1ASN - chains A and B; structure by X-ray diffraction, 2.50 A resolution.

[Chain A (and B)]
Name: Aspartate aminotransferase
Organism: Escherichia coli
Notes: EC 2.6.1.1; chain B of this document is another copy of the same molecule, construct and numbering; everything in this record applies to it too
Reference sequence: P00509 (AAT_ECOLI); the construct has insertions or renumbered stretches relative to UniProt, so the offset changes along the chain: 5-64 = UniProt 1-60; 66-126 = UniProt 61-121; 133-152 = UniProt 123-142; 154-231 = UniProt 143-220; 2 more segments
Amino-acid sequence (396 residues; each row starts with the number of its first residue; note: 9 numbers in that range are skipped by the numbering (no residue carries them; nothing is unmodelled there)):
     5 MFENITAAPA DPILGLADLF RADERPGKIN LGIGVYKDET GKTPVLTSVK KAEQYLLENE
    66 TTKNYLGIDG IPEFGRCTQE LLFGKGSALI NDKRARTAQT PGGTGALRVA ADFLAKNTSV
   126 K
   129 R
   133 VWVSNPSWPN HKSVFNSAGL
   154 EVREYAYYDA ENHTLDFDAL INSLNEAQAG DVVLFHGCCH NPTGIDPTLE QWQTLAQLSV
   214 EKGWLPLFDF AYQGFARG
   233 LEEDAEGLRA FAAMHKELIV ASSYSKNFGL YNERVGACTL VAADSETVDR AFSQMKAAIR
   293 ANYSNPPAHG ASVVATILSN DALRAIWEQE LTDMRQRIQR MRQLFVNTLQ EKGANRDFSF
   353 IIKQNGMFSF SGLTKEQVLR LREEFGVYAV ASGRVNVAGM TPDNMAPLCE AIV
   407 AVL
Glycans and other covalent adducts: pyridoxal phosphate (PLP) linked to Lys258
Ligand contacts: pyridoxal phosphate (PLP): Gly107, Gly108, Thr109, Leu112, Trp140, His143, His189, Asn194, Asp222, Ala224, Tyr225, Ser255, Ser257, Arg266
Swiss-Prot annotation at these positions:
  - binding site (L-aspartate): Gly38, Trp140, Asn194, Arg386
  - modified residue: Lys258 (N6-(pyridoxal phosphate)lysine)

[Chain A / chain B interface]
Residue-residue contacts (141):
  Met5(A) - Thr123(B)
  Met5(A) - Gly183(B)
  Met5(A) - Glu249(B)  hydrogen bond (backbone-side chain)
  Phe6(A) - Phe118(B)  hydrophobic
  Phe6(A) - Glu249(B)  hydrogen bond (backbone-side chain)
  Phe6(A) - Leu272(B)  hydrophobic
  Phe6(A) - Val273(B)
  Phe6(A) - Thr279(B)
  Glu7(A) - Arg282(B)
  Ile9(A) - Phe118(B)  hydrophobic
  Ile9(A) - Asn122(B)
  Ile9(A) - Arg282(B)  hydrogen bond (backbone-side chain)
  Ile9(A) - Ala283(B)  hydrophobic
  Ile9(A) - Gln286(B)
  Thr10(A) - Arg282(B)
  Thr10(A) - Gln286(B)  hydrogen bond (backbone-side chain)
  Ala11(A) - Arg282(B)
  Ala11(A) - Ser285(B)
  Ala11(A) - Gln286(B)
  Ala12(A) - Ser285(B)  hydrogen bond (backbone-side chain)
  Ala12(A) - Gln286(B)
  Asp15(A) - Arg292(B)  salt bridge
  Val39(A) - Asn69(B)
  Val39(A) - Tyr70(B)  hydrophobic
  Thr47(A) - Thr66(B)
  Thr47(A) - Thr67(B)  hydrogen bond (backbone-side chain)
  Pro48(A) - Thr66(B)
  Val49(A) - Thr66(B)
  Val49(A) - Thr67(B)
  Lys54(A) - Leu61(B)  hydrogen bond (side chain-backbone)
  Lys54(A) - Glu64(B)  salt bridge
  Glu57(A) - Leu61(B)
  Glu57(A) - Glu64(B)
  Glu57(A) - Lys68(B)  salt bridge
  Gln58(A) - Leu61(B)
  Leu61(A) - Lys54(B)  hydrogen bond (backbone-side chain)
  Leu61(A) - Glu57(B)
  Leu61(A) - Gln58(B)
  Glu64(A) - Lys54(B)  hydrogen bond (backbone-side chain)
  Thr66(A) - Thr47(B)
  Thr66(A) - Pro48(B)
  Thr66(A) - Val49(B)
  Thr67(A) - Thr47(B)  hydrogen bond (side chain-backbone)
  Thr67(A) - Val49(B)
  Lys68(A) - Val49(B)
  Lys68(A) - Glu57(B)  salt bridge
  Lys68(A) - Gly261(B)
  Lys68(A) - Leu262(B)
  Lys68(A) - Tyr263(B)  hydrogen bond (backbone-backbone)
  Lys68(A) - Asn264(B)  hydrogen bond (backbone-backbone)
  Lys68(A) - Glu265(B)  salt bridge
  Asn69(A) - Val39(B)
  Asn69(A) - Asn264(B)  hydrogen bond (backbone-side chain)
  Tyr70(A) - Val39(B)  hydrophobic
  Tyr70(A) - Lys258(B)
  Tyr70(A) - Tyr263(B)
  Tyr70(A) - Arg266(B)
  Pro106(A) - Tyr295(B)
  Thr109(A) - Asn294(B)
  Thr109(A) - Ser296(B)
  Gly110(A) - Asn294(B)
  Arg113(A) - Arg113(B)
  Arg113(A) - Asp117(B)  salt bridge
  Arg113(A) - Ala293(B)  hydrogen bond (side chain-backbone)
  Arg113(A) - Asn294(B)
  Asp117(A) - Arg113(B)  salt bridge
  Phe118(A) - Phe6(B)  hydrophobic
  Phe118(A) - Ile9(B)  hydrophobic
  Lys121(A) - Ser149(B)
  Asn122(A) - Ile9(B)
  Thr123(A) - Met5(B)
  Ser124(A) - Met5(B)
  Val125(A) - Met5(B)  hydrophobic
  Asn142(A) - Arg292(B)  hydrogen bond (side chain-backbone)
  Ser145(A) - Ala293(B)
  Val146(A) - Ala293(B)
  Ser149(A) - Lys121(B)
  Ser149(A) - Ala293(B)
  Gly183(A) - Met5(B)
  Glu249(A) - Met5(B)  hydrogen bond (side chain-backbone)
  Glu249(A) - Phe6(B)
  Ser257(A) - Tyr70(B)
  Lys258(A) - Tyr70(B)
  Gly261(A) - Lys68(B)
  Tyr263(A) - Lys68(B)  hydrogen bond (backbone-backbone)
  Tyr263(A) - Asn69(B)
  Tyr263(A) - Tyr70(B)
  Asn264(A) - Lys68(B)  hydrogen bond (backbone-backbone)
  Asn264(A) - Asn69(B)  hydrogen bond (side chain-backbone)
  Asn264(A) - Tyr70(B)
  Asn264(A) - Pro298(B)
  Asn264(A) - Pro299(B)
  Asn264(A) - Ala300(B)  hydrogen bond (backbone-backbone)
  Glu265(A) - Lys68(B)  salt bridge
  Glu265(A) - Ala300(B)
  Glu265(A) - His301(B)  hydrogen bond (side chain-backbone)
  Arg266(A) - Tyr70(B)
  Arg266(A) - Tyr295(B)  hydrogen bond (side chain-backbone)
  Arg266(A) - Ser296(B)
  Arg266(A) - Asn297(B)  hydrogen bond
  Arg266(A) - Pro298(B)
  Arg266(A) - Pro299(B)
  Leu272(A) - Phe6(B)  hydrophobic
  Val273(A) - Phe6(B)
  Thr279(A) - Phe6(B)
  Arg282(A) - Phe6(B)
  Arg282(A) - Glu7(B)  hydrogen bond (side chain-backbone)
  Arg282(A) - Ile9(B)  hydrogen bond (side chain-backbone)
  Arg282(A) - Thr10(B)
  Arg282(A) - Ala11(B)
  Ala283(A) - Ile9(B)  hydrophobic
  Ser285(A) - Ala11(B)
  Ser285(A) - Ala12(B)  hydrogen bond (side chain-backbone)
  Gln286(A) - Ile9(B)
  Gln286(A) - Thr10(B)  hydrogen bond (side chain-backbone)
  Gln286(A) - Ala11(B)  hydrogen bond (side chain-backbone)
  Gln286(A) - Ala12(B)
  Arg292(A) - Asp15(B)  salt bridge
  Arg292(A) - Asn142(B)  hydrogen bond (backbone-side chain)
  Ala293(A) - Arg113(B)  hydrogen bond (backbone-side chain)
  Ala293(A) - Ser145(B)
  Ala293(A) - Val146(B)
  Ala293(A) - Ser149(B)
  Asn294(A) - Thr109(B)
  Asn294(A) - Gly110(B)
  Asn294(A) - Arg113(B)
  Asn294(A) - Asn294(B)
  Tyr295(A) - Arg266(B)  hydrogen bond (backbone-side chain)
  Ser296(A) - Thr109(B)
  Ser296(A) - Arg266(B)
  Asn297(A) - Arg266(B)  hydrogen bond (backbone-side chain)
  Pro298(A) - Asn264(B)
  Pro298(A) - Arg266(B)
  Pro299(A) - Asn264(B)
  Pro299(A) - Glu265(B)
  Pro299(A) - Arg266(B)
  Pro299(A) - Pro299(B)  hydrophobic
  Ala300(A) - Asn264(B)  hydrogen bond (backbone-backbone)
  Ala300(A) - Glu265(B)
  His301(A) - Glu265(B)  hydrogen bond (backbone-side chain)
  His301(A) - His301(B)
Other interface residues (no listed pair), chain A (72 interface residues in all): Leu18, Leu60, Leu71, Ile73, Trp140, Leu218, Leu262, Ala274, Ala289
Other interface residues (no listed pair), chain B (73 interface residues in all): Leu18, Leu60, Leu71, Ile73, Pro106, Leu119, Ser124, Val125, Leu218, Ile251, Ser257, Ala274, Ala289

[In short]
72 residues of chain A and 73 residues of chain B are in contact, with 34 hydrogen bonds and 9 salt bridges.
Among the polar pairs are Asp15(A)-Arg292(B), Lys54(A)-Glu64(B) and Glu57(A)-Lys68(B). Covalently linked
pyridoxal phosphate: at Lys258(A).
Both chains are Aspartate aminotransferase (Escherichia coli). Entry 1ASN (Crystal structures of escherichia
coli aspartate aminotransferase in two conformations: comparison of an unliganded open and ...) was determined
by X-ray diffraction together with 1ASL and 1ASM from the same study.
